PDB entry 4YLN | X-ray diffraction, 5.50 A resolution (low resolution: residue-level contacts below are approximate; hydrogen-bond / salt-bridge calls are withheld) | chains A and C of the 9 polymer chains in the assembly

[Chain A]
Molecule: DNA-directed RNA polymerase subunit alpha
From: Escherichia coli
Notes: EC 2.7.7.6; fragment: N-terminal domain
UniProt: A7ZSI4 (RPOA_ECO24); residues 1-235 here = UniProt positions 1-235
Amino-acid sequence (242 residues; numbered -6 to 235; the number before each row is that of its first residue; numbers below 1 keep their minus sign (Ala-6 is residue -6)):
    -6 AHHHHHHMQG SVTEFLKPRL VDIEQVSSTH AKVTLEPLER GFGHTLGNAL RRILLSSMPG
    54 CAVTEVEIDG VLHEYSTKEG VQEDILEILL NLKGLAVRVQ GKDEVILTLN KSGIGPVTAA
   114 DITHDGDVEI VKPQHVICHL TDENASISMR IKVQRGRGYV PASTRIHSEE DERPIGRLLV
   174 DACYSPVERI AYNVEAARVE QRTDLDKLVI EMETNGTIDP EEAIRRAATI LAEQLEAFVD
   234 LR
Disordered / not traced: -6 to 5
Differences from the reference sequence: expression tag (-6 to 0)

[Chain C]
Molecule: DNA-directed RNA polymerase subunit beta
From: Escherichia coli
Notes: EC 2.7.7.6
UniProt: A7ZUK1 (RPOB_ECO24); residues 1-1342 here = UniProt positions 1-1342
Amino-acid sequence (1342 residues; numbered 1 to 1342; the number before each row is that of its first residue):
     1 MVYSYTEKKR IRKDFGKRPQ VLDVPYLLSI QLDSFQKFIE QDPEGQYGLE AAFRSVFPIQ
    61 SYSGNSELQY VSYRLGEPVF DVQECQIRGV TYSAPLRVKL RLVIYEREAP EGTVKDIKEQ
   121 EVYMGEIPLM TDNGTFVING TERVIVSQLH RSPGVFFDSD KGKTHSSGKV LYNARIIPYR
   181 GSWLDFEFDP KDNLFVRIDR RRKLPATIIL RALNYTTEQI LDLFFEKVIF EIRDNKLQME
   241 LVPERLRGET ASFDIEANGK VYVEKGRRIT ARHIRQLEKD DVKLIEVPVE YIAGKVVAKD
   301 YIDESTGELI CAANMELSLD LLAKLSQSGH KRIETLFTND LDHGPYISET LRVDPTNDRL
   361 SALVEIYRMM RPGEPPTREA AESLFENLFF SEDRYDLSAV GRMKFNRSLL REEIEGSGIL
   421 SKDDIIDVMK KLIDIRNGKG EVDDIDHLGN RRIRSVGEMA ENQFRVGLVR VERAVKERLS
   481 LGDLDTLMPQ DMINAKPISA AVKEFFGSSQ LSQFMDQNNP LSEITHKRRI SALGPGGLTR
   541 ERAGFEVRDV HPTHYGRVCP IETPEGPNIG LINSLSVYAQ TNEYGFLETP YRKVTDGVVT
   601 DEIHYLSAIE EGNYVIAQAN SNLDEEGHFV EDLVTCRSKG ESSLFSRDQV DYMDVSTQQV
   661 VSVGASLIPF LEHDDANRAL MGANMQRQAV PTLRADKPLV GTGMERAVAV DSGVTAVAKR
   721 GGVVQYVDAS RIVIKVNEDE MYPGEAGIDI YNLTKYTRSN QNTCINQMPC VSLGEPVERG
   781 DVLADGPSTD LGELALGQNM RVAFMPWNGY NFEDSILVSE RVVQEDRFTT IHIQELACVS
   841 RDTKLGPEEI TADIPNVGEA ALSKLDESGI VYIGAEVTGG DILVGKVTPK GETQLTPEEK
   901 LLRAIFGEKA SDVKDSSLRV PNGVSGTVID VQVFTRDGVE KDKRALEIEE MQLKQAKKDL
   961 SEELQILEAG LFSRIRAVLV AGGVEAEKLD KLPRDRWLEL GLTDEEKQNQ LEQLAEQYDE
  1021 LKHEFEKKLE AKRRKITQGD DLAPGVLKIV KVYLAVKRRI QPGDKMAGRH GNKGVISKIN
  1081 PIEDMPYDEN GTPVDIVLNP LGVPSRMNIG QILETHLGMA AKGIGDKINA MLKQQQEVAK
  1141 LREFIQRAYD LGADVRQKVD LSTFSDEEVM RLAENLRKGM PIATPVFDGA KEAEIKELLK
  1201 LGDLPTSGQI RLYDGRTGEQ FERPVTVGYM YMLKLNHLVD DKMHARSTGS YSLVTQQPLG
  1261 GKAQFGGQRF GEMEVWALEA YGAAYTLQEM LTVKSDDVNG RTKMYKNIVD GNHQMEPGMP
  1321 ESFNVLLKEI RSLGINIELE DE
Disordered / not traced: 1
UniProt features mapped onto this chain:
  - modified residue (N6-acetyllysine): Lys1022, Lys1200

[How chain A and chain C interact]
Contacting residue pairs (60):
  Asn41(A) - Tyr1087(C)
  Asn41(A) - Asp1214(C)
  Asn41(A) - Gly1215(C)
  Asn41(A) - Arg1216(C)
  Asn41(A) - Thr1217(C)
  Asn41(A) - Gly1218(C)
  Arg44(A) - Glu1083(C)
  Arg44(A) - Met1085(C)
  Arg44(A) - Tyr1087(C)
  Arg44(A) - Gly1215(C)
  Arg45(A) - Glu1083(C)
  Arg45(A) - Asp1084(C)
  Arg45(A) - Gly1215(C)
  Arg45(A) - Arg1216(C)
  Ser49(A) - Glu1083(C)
  Leu65(A) - Ile873(C)
  His66(A) - Gly874(C)
  His66(A) - Thr927(C)
  His66(A) - Val928(C)
  His66(A) - Ile929(C)
  Glu67(A) - Glu876(C)
  Glu67(A) - Thr927(C)
  Tyr68(A) - Tyr756(C)
  Tyr68(A) - Ile831(C)
  Tyr68(A) - Thr927(C)
  Tyr68(A) - Ile929(C)
  Tyr68(A) - Ala1055(C)
  Tyr68(A) - Val1056(C)
  Tyr68(A) - Lys1057(C)
  Thr70(A) - Ala729(C)
  Glu72(A) - Asp728(C)
  Gly73(A) - Tyr726(C)
  Gly73(A) - Asp728(C)
  Val74(A) - Asp728(C)
  Val74(A) - Ala729(C)
  Gln75(A) - Val727(C)
  Gln75(A) - Asp728(C)
  Gln75(A) - Ala729(C)
  Asp77(A) - Lys755(C)
  Asp77(A) - Tyr756(C)
  Leu79(A) - Tyr756(C)
  Leu79(A) - Lys1057(C)
  Leu83(A) - Arg694(C)
  Thr134(A) - Tyr726(C)
  Thr134(A) - Val727(C)
  Asp135(A) - Tyr726(C)
  Tyr152(A) - Glu820(C)
  Tyr152(A) - Val823(C)
  Tyr152(A) - Arg1059(C)
  Pro154(A) - Arg1059(C)
  Ser156(A) - Arg1059(C)
  Asp174(A) - Lys1057(C)
  Asp174(A) - Arg1059(C)
  Glu181(A) - Arg821(C)
  Arg182(A) - Asn1090(C)
  Arg182(A) - Gly1091(C)
  Arg182(A) - Thr1092(C)
  Ala184(A) - Gly1091(C)
  Tyr185(A) - Tyr1087(C)
  Tyr185(A) - Gly1218(C)
Interface residues without a listed pair, chain A (33 interface residues in all): His37, Lys86, Ile159, Ile168, Cys176, Ile183, Glu204
Interface residues without a listed pair, chain C (39 interface residues in all): Leu693, Val771, Gln824, Asp826, Lys958, Glu1089

[Summary]
33 residues of chain A face 39 of chain C across their interface.
Here chain A is DNA-directed RNA polymerase subunit alpha and chain C is DNA-directed RNA polymerase subunit
beta, both from Escherichia coli. Entry 4YLN (E. coli Transcription Initiation Complex - 17-bp spacer and 4-nt
RNA) was determined by X-ray diffraction together with 4YLO and 4YLP from the same study.
